Entry 9DUK (electron microscopy, 2.56 A resolution); this record covers chains M and A of the 21 polymer chains in the assembly.

# Chain M
Name: 30S ribosomal protein S13
Organism: Escherichia coli
Reference sequence: A0A7U9IV78 (A0A7U9IV78_ECOLX); residues 1-118 here = UniProt positions 1-118
Sequence (118 residues; each row starts with the number of its first residue):
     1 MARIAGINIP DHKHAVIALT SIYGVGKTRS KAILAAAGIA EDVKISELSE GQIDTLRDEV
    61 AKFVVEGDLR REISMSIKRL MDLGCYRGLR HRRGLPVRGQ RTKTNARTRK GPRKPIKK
Disordered / not traced: 1, 117-118

# Chain A
Molecule: 16S rRNA
Organism: Escherichia coli
Sequence (1533 nucleotides; numbered 2 to 1534; the number before each row is that of its first residue):
     2 AAUUGAAGAG UUUGAUCAUG GCUCAGAUUG AACGCUGGCG GCAGGCCUAA CACAUGCAAG
    62 UCGAACGGUA ACAGGAAGAA GCUUGCUUCU UUGCUGACGA GUGGCGGACG GGUGAGUAAU
   122 GUCUGGGAAA CUGCCUGAUG GAGGGGGAUA ACUACUGGAA ACGGUAGCUA AUACCGCAUA
   182 ACGUCGCAAG ACCAAAGAGG GGGACCUUCG GGCCUCUUGC CAUCGGAUGU GCCCAGAUGG
   242 GAUUAGCUAG UAGGUGGGGU AACGGCUCAC CUAGGCGACG AUCCCUAGCU GGUCUGAGAG
   302 GAUGACCAGC CACACUGGAA CUGAGACACG GUCCAGACUC CUACGGGAGG CAGCAGUGGG
   362 GAAUAUUGCA CAAUGGGCGC AAGCCUGAUG CAGCCAUGCC GCGUGUAUGA AGAAGGCCUU
   422 CGGGUUGUAA AGUACUUUCA GCGGGGAGGA AGGGAGUAAA GUUAAUACCU UUGCUCAUUG
   482 ACGUUACCCG CAGAAGAAGC ACCGGCUAAC UCCGUGCCAG CAGCCXCGGU AAUACGGAGG
   542 GUGCAAGCGU UAAUCGGAAU UACUGGGCGU AAAGCGCACG CAGGCGGUUU GUUAAGUCAG
   602 AUGUGAAAUC CCCGGGCUCA ACCUGGGAAC UGCAUCUGAU ACUGGCAAGC UUGAGUCUCG
   662 UAGAGGGGGG UAGAAUUCCA GGUGUAGCGG UGAAAUGCGU AGAGAUCUGG AGGAAUACCG
   722 GUGGCGAAGG CGGCCCCCUG GACGAAGACU GACGCUCAGG UGCGAAAGCG UGGGGAGCAA
   782 ACAGGAUUAG AUACCCUGGU AGUCCACGCC GUAAACGAUG UCGACUUGGA GGUUGUGCCC
   842 UUGAGGCGUG GCUUCCGGAG CUAACGCGUU AAGUCGACCG CCUGGGGAGU ACGGCCGCAA
   902 GGUUAAAACU CAAAUGAAUU GACGGGGGCC CGCACAAGCG GUGGAGCAUG UGGUUUAAUU
   962 CGAUGXAACG CGAAGAACCU UACCUGGUCU UGACAUCCAC GGAAGUUUUC AGAGAUGAGA
  1022 AUGUGCCUUC GGGAACCGUG AGACAGGUGC UGCAUGGCUG UCGUCAGCUC GUGUUGUGAA
  1082 AUGUUGGGUU AAGUCCCGCA ACGAGCGCAA CCCUUAUCCU UUGUUGCCAG CGGUCCGGCC
  1142 GGGAACUCAA AGGAGACUGC CAGUGAUAAA CUGGAGGAAG GUGGGGAUGA CGUCAAGUCA
  1202 UCAUGGCCCU UACGACCAGG GCUACACACG UGCUACAAUG GCGCAUACAA AGAGAAGCGA
  1262 CCUCGCGAGA GCAAGCGGAC CUCAUAAAGU GCGUCGUAGU CCGGAUUGGA GUCUGCAACU
  1322 CGACUCCAUG AAGUCGGAAU CGCUAGUAAU CGUGGAUCAG AAUGCCACGG UGAAUACGUU
  1382 CCCGGGCCUU GUACACACCG CCCGUXACAC CAUGGGAGUG GGUUGCAAAA GAAGUAGGUA
  1442 GCUUAACCUU CGGGAGGGCG CUUACCACUU UGUGAUUCAU GACUGGGGUG AAGUCGUAAC
  1502 AAGGUAACCG UAGGGGAACC UGCGGUUGGA UCA
Disordered / not traced: 205-213, 841-845, 1207
Modified positions: PSU (pseudouridine-5'-monophosphate) at position 516, G7M (N7-methyl-guanosine-5'-monophosphate) at position 527, 5MC (5-methylcytidine-5'-monophosphate) at position 967, 4OC (4n,o2'-methylcytidine-5'-monophosphate) at position 1402, 5MC (5-methylcytidine-5'-monophosphate) at position 1407, UR3 (3-methyluridine-5'-monophoshate) at position 1498, MA6 (6N-dimethyladenosine-5'-monophoshate) at position 1518, MA6 (6N-dimethyladenosine-5'-monophoshate) at position 1519

# How chain M and chain A interact
Residue-residue contacts (82; chain M residue first):
  Lys13(M) - C1302(A)  salt bridge to the phosphate
  His14(M) - U1295(A)  phosphate contact
  His14(M) - C1302(A)  base contact
  Ile17(M) - C1302(A)  sugar contact
  Thr20(M) - U1330(A)  phosphate contact
  Ile22(M) - U1330(A)  phosphate contact
  Tyr23(M) - U1330(A)  phosphate contact
  Gly24(M) - A1329(A)  hydrogen bond to the phosphate
  Gly24(M) - U1330(A)  hydrogen bond to the phosphate
  Val25(M) - A1329(A)  hydrogen bond to the phosphate
  Val25(M) - U1330(A)  hydrogen bond to the phosphate
  Gly26(M) - A1329(A)  hydrogen bond to the phosphate
  Gly26(M) - U1330(A)  phosphate contact
  Thr28(M) - C1328(A)  hydrogen bond to the phosphate
  Thr28(M) - A1329(A)  phosphate contact
  Arg29(M) - C1328(A)  sugar contact
  Arg29(M) - A1329(A)  hydrogen bond to the phosphate
  Leu69(M) - A1329(A)  sugar contact
  Ile73(M) - G1309(A)  sugar contact
  Ser76(M) - G1309(A)  hydrogen bond to the sugar
  Arg79(M) - G1310(A)  salt bridge to the phosphate
  Leu80(M) - G1309(A)  phosphate contact
  Tyr86(M) - U1321(A)  phosphate contact
  Tyr86(M) - C1322(A)  phosphate contact
  Arg87(M) - G1309(A)  salt bridge to the phosphate
  Arg87(M) - G1310(A)  salt bridge to the phosphate
  Arg90(M) - A1225(A)  phosphate contact
  Arg90(M) - C1226(A)  salt bridge to the phosphate
  His91(M) - U1308(A)  phosphate contact
  His91(M) - G1309(A)  phosphate contact
  Leu95(M) - C1226(A)  phosphate contact
  Leu95(M) - A1227(A)  phosphate contact
  Pro96(M) - U1308(A)  phosphate contact
  Val97(M) - U1308(A)  hydrogen bond to the phosphate
  Val97(M) - G1309(A)  phosphate contact
  Arg98(M) - U1308(A)  salt bridge to the phosphate
  Arg98(M) - G1309(A)  salt bridge to the phosphate
  Gly99(M) - C1322(A)  phosphate contact
  Gln100(M) - A949(A)  phosphate contact
  Gln100(M) - A1225(A)  phosphate contact
  Gln100(M) - U1307(A)  hydrogen bond to the phosphate
  Gln100(M) - U1308(A)  hydrogen bond to the phosphate
  Arg101(M) - U950(A)  salt bridge to the phosphate
  Arg101(M) - G951(A)  salt bridge to the phosphate
  Arg101(M) - A1225(A)  phosphate contact
  Thr102(M) - A1225(A)  hydrogen bond to the phosphate
  Thr102(M) - C1226(A)  hydrogen bond to the sugar
  Lys103(M) - U952(A)  base contact
  Lys103(M) - G953(A)  salt bridge to the phosphate
  Lys103(M) - G954(A)  base contact
  Lys103(M) - A1225(A)  hydrogen bond to the phosphate
  Lys103(M) - C1226(A)  sugar contact
  Lys103(M) - C1228(A)  hydrogen bond to the base
  Thr104(M) - G951(A)  base contact
  Thr104(M) - U952(A)  base contact
  Thr104(M) - A1229(A)  base contact
  Thr104(M) - C1230(A)  base contact
  Asn105(M) - A949(A)  hydrogen bond to the base
  Asn105(M) - U950(A)  base contact
  Ala106(M) - C948(A)  phosphate contact
  Ala106(M) - A949(A)  phosphate contact
  Arg107(M) - G947(A)  phosphate contact
  Arg107(M) - C948(A)  hydrogen bond to the phosphate
  Arg107(M) - C1228(A)  salt bridge to the phosphate
  Thr108(M) - G947(A)  phosphate contact
  Thr108(M) - C948(A)  hydrogen bond to the phosphate
  Thr108(M) - A1306(A)  hydrogen bond to the sugar
  Thr108(M) - U1307(A)  sugar contact
  Arg109(M) - U1307(A)  sugar contact
  Lys110(M) - C1226(A)  hydrogen bond to the sugar
  Lys110(M) - A1227(A)  salt bridge to the phosphate
  Lys110(M) - C1228(A)  salt bridge to the phosphate
  Pro112(M) - C1228(A)  phosphate contact
  Arg113(M) - A946(A)  salt bridge to the phosphate
  Arg113(M) - G947(A)  salt bridge to the phosphate
  Arg113(M) - C1228(A)  phosphate contact
  Arg113(M) - A1229(A)  salt bridge to the phosphate
  Lys114(M) - A1227(A)  hydrogen bond to the sugar
  Lys114(M) - C1228(A)  hydrogen bond to the phosphate
  Pro115(M) - C1228(A)  sugar contact
  Ile116(M) - A1227(A)  base contact
  Ile116(M) - C1228(A)  sugar contact
Also at the interface, not in a pair above, chain M (44 interface residues in all): His12, Lys27, Ile77
Also at the interface, not in a pair above, chain A (32 interface residues in all): U1224, C1296, G1297, U1301, G1323

# Summary
44 residues of chain M and 32 residues of chain A are in contact; the contacts include 22 hydrogen bonds and
16 salt bridges. Polar pairs include Lys103(M)-C1228(A), Asn105(M)-A949(A) and Ser76(M)-G1309(A).
Here chain M is 30S ribosomal protein S13 and chain A is 16S rRNA, both from Escherichia coli. Entry 9DUK
(Structure of mutant 30S subunit with extended helix 26, version 3) was determined by electron microscopy,
deposited together with 9DUL.
